9IS6 - chains G and F of the 8 polymer chains in the assembly; structure by electron microscopy, 3.32 A resolution.

[Chain G]
Name: COP9 signalosome complex subunit 7
From: Arabidopsis thaliana
UniProtKB: Q94JU3 (CSN7_ARATH); numbering as in UniProt (aligned over 1-260)
Sequence (260 residues; each row starts with the number of its first residue):
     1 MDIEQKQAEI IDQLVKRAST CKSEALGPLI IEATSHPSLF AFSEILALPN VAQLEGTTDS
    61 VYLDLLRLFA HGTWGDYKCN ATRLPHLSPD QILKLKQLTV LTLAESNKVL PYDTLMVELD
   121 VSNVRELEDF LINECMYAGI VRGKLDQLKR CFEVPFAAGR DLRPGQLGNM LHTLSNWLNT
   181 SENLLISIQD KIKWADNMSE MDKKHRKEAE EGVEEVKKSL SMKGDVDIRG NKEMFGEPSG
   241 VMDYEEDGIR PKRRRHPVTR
Not modelled in the structure: 222-260
Swiss-Prot annotation at these positions:
  - mutagenesis: Asp12 (D12A: No effect on the interaction with CSN8), Glu44 (E44A: Decreased interaction with CSN8. Strongly decreased interaction with CSN8; when associated with A-71), His71 (H71A: Decreased interaction with CSN8. Strongly decreased interaction with CSN8; when associated with A-44), Lys144 (K144A: No effect on the interaction with CSN1, but decreased interaction with CSN8), Glu153 (E153A: No effect on the interactions with CSN1 and CSN8)

[Chain F]
Name: COP9 signalosome complex subunit 6b
From: Arabidopsis thaliana
UniProtKB: Q8W1P0 (CSN6B_ARATH); numbering as in UniProt (aligned over 1-317)
Sequence (317 residues; each row starts with the number of its first residue):
     1 MAPSSSSGLT FKLHPLVMLN ISDHFTRVKT QLNPPAASCA TGNGSNNADA MLLQNPRVYG
    61 CVIGLQRGRT VEIFNSFELI FDPALDTLDR SFLEKKQELY KKVFPDFYVL GWYSTGSDAT
   121 ESDMHIHKAL MDINESPVYV LLNPAINHAQ KDLPVTIYES EFHVIDGIPQ SIFVHTSYTI
   181 ETVEAERISV DHVAHLKPSD GGSAATQLAA HLTGIHSAIK MLNSRIRVLY QHIVAMQKGD
   241 KPCENSVLRQ VSSLLRSLPA AESEKFNENF LMEYNDKLLM SYLAMITNCT SNMNEVVDKF
   301 NTAYDKHSRR GGRTAFM
Not modelled in the structure: 37-50, 199-204, 309-317

[Chain G / chain F interface]
Residue-residue contacts (35):
  Glu4(G) with Arg249(F), salt bridge
  Ala41(G) with Arg249(F)
  Ser43(G) with Asn245(F), hydrogen bond
  Glu44(G) with Asn245(F); Arg249(F), salt bridge
  Ala104(G) with Arg256(F), hydrogen bond (backbone-side chain)
  Glu105(G) with Arg256(F)
  Asn107(G) with Arg256(F)
  Lys108(G) with Arg256(F); Ala260(F), hydrogen bond (side chain-backbone)
  Val154(G) with Arg256(F), hydrogen bond (backbone-side chain)
  Pro155(G) with Arg256(F), hydrogen bond (backbone-side chain)
  Phe156(G) with Arg256(F)
  Ala157(G) with Ser253(F); Arg256(F)
  Gly159(G) with Ser252(F); Ser253(F)
  Arg160(G) with Ser252(F)
  Asp161(G) with Arg249(F), salt bridge
  Met170(G) with Val251(F), hydrophobic; Ser252(F); Leu255(F), hydrophobic
  Leu171(G) with Ile233(F), hydrophobic; Val234(F), hydrophobic; Gln237(F)
  Leu174(G) with Ile226(F), hydrophobic
  Trp177(G) with Leu258(F)
  Leu178(G) with Asn223(F); Ile226(F), hydrophobic
  Ser181(G) with Asn223(F), hydrogen bond
  Leu185(G) with His216(F); Ile219(F), hydrophobic
  Ile188(G) with Ile219(F), hydrophobic
  Gln189(G) with His216(F)
  Ile192(G) with Leu212(F), hydrophobic
Other interface residues (no listed pair), chain G (35 interface residues in all): Gln7, Ile11, Ala158, Leu162, Leu167, Thr173, Ser175, Glu182, Lys191, Ala195
Other interface residues (no listed pair), chain F (27 interface residues in all): Leu208, Ala209, Arg227, Tyr230, Ser246, Leu248, Gln250, Ser257, Ala261, Glu262

[In short]
35 residues of chain G and 27 residues of chain F are in contact; the contacts include 6 hydrogen bonds and 3
salt bridges. Among the polar pairs are Glu4(G)-Arg249(F), Glu44(G)-Arg249(F) and Asp161(G)-Arg249(F). UniProt
lists 5 mutagenesis sites on chain G.
Here chain G is COP9 signalosome complex subunit 7 and chain F is COP9 signalosome complex subunit 6b, both
from Arabidopsis thaliana. Entry 9IS6 (CryoEM structure of Plant-Complex-C-5b) was determined by electron
microscopy.
